PDB entry 2ALD | X-ray diffraction, 2.10 A resolution | chain A

Chain A:
Protein: Fructose-bisphosphate aldolase
From: Homo sapiens
Notes: EC 4.1.2.13
UniProtKB: P04075 (ALDOA_HUMAN); residues 1-363 here = UniProt positions 1-363
Sequence (363 residues; row label = number of the first residue in the row):
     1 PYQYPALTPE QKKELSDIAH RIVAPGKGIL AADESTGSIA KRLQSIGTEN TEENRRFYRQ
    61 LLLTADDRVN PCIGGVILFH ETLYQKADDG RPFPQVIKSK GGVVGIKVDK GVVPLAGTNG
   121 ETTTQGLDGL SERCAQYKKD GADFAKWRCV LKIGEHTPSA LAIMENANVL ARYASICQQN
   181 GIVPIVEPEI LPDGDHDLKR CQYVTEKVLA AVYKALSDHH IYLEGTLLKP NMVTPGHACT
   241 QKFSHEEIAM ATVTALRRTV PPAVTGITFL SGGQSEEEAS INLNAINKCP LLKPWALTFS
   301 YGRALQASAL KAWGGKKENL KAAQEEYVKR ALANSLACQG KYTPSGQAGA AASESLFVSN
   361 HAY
Curated features (UniProtKB/Swiss-Prot):
  - natural variant: Gly129 (D129G: In GSD12; this construct carries the variant), Lys207 (E207K: In GSD12; this construct carries the variant)
What the authors report for this chain:
  - catalytic residues: Lys229 (citing earlier work)

Summary:
From the paper: the catalytic residue Lys229.
Chain A is Fructose-bisphosphate aldolase (Homo sapiens); the structure, Human muscle aldolase, was determined
by X-ray diffraction (same publication as 4ALD).
